Entry 7C09 (X-ray diffraction, 2.20 A resolution); this record covers chain A.

[Chain A]
Molecule: Lysozyme C
From: Gallus gallus
Notes: EC 3.2.1.17
Reference sequence: P00698 (LYSC_CHICK); residues 1-129 here correspond to UniProt positions 19-147 (UniProt number = residue number + 18)
Amino-acid sequence (129 residues; numbered 1 to 129; the number before each row is that of its first residue):
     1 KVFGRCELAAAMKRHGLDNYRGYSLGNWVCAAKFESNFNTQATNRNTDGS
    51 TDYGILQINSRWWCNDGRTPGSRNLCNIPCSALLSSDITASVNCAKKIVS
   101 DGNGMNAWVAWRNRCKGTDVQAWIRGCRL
UniProt features mapped onto this chain:
  - active site: E35, D52
  - binding site (substrate): D101
Cystine bridges: C6-C127, C30-C115, C64-C80, C76-C94

[Summary]
From UniProt: active-site residues E35 and D52 and substrate-binding residue D101.
Chain A is Lysozyme C (Gallus gallus); the structure, Structure of lysozyme obtained in SSRF using serial
crystallography, was determined by X-ray diffraction, deposited together with 7C0P.
